Entry 7M4U (electron microscopy, 2.71 A resolution); this record covers chains a and l of the 21 polymer chains in the assembly.

# Chain a
Molecule: 16s Ribosomal RNA
Organism: Acinetobacter baumannii (strain AB0057)
Sequence (1544 nucleotides; numbered 1 to 1544; the number before each row is that of its first residue):
     1 UUUAACUGAAGAGUUUGAUCAUGGCUCAGAUUGAACGCUGGCGGCAGGCU
    51 UAACACAUGCAAGUCGAGCGGGGGAAGGUAGCUUGCUACCGGACCUAGCG
   101 GCGGACGGGUGAGUAAUGCUUAGGAAUCUGCCUAUUAGUGGGGGACAACA
   151 UCUCGAAAGGGAUGCUAAUACCGCAUACGUCCUACGGGAGAAAGCAGGGG
   201 AUCUUCGGACCUUGCGCUAAUAGAUGAGCCUAAGUCGGAUUAGCUAGUUG
   251 GUGGGGUAAAGGCCUACCAAGGCGACGAUCUGUAGCGGGUCUGAGAGGAU
   301 GAUCCGCCACACUGGGACUGAGACACGGCCCAGACUCCUACGGGAGGCAG
   351 CAGUGGGGAAUAUUGGACAAUGGGGGGAACCCUGAUCCAGCCAUGCCGCG
   401 UGUGUGAAGAAGGCCUUAUGGUUGUAAAGCACUUUAAGCGAGGAGGAGGC
   451 UACUCUAGUUAAUACCUAGGGAUAGUGGACGUUACUCGCAGAAUAAGCAC
   501 CGGCUAACUCUGUGCCAGCAGCCGCGGUAAUACAGAGGGUGCGAGCGUUA
   551 AUCGGAUUUACUGGGCGUAAAGCGUGCGUAGGCGGCUUAUUAAGUCGGAU
   601 GUGAAAUCCCCGAGCUUAACUUGGGAAUUGCAUUCGAUACUGGUGAGCUA
   651 GAGUAUGGGAGAGGAUGGUAGAAUUCCAGGUGUAGCGGUGAAAUGCGUAG
   701 AGAUCUGGAGGAAUACCGAUGGCGAAGGCAGCCAUCUGGCCUAAUACUGA
   751 CGCUGAGGUACGAAAGCAUGGGGAGCAAACAGGAUUAGAUACCCUGGUAG
   801 UCCAUGCCGUAAACGAUGUCUACUAGCCGUUGGGGCCUUUGAGGCUUUAG
   851 UGGCGCAGCUAACGCGAUAAGUAGACCGCCUGGGGAGUACGGUCGCAAGA
   901 CUAAAACUCAAAUGAAUUGACGGGGGCCCGCACAAGCGGUGGAGCAUGUG
   951 GUUUAAUUCGAUGXAACGCGAAGAACCUUACCUGGCCUUGACAUACUAGA
  1001 AACUUUUCAGAGAUGGAUUGGUGCCUUCGGGAACCUAGAUACAGGUGCUG
  1051 CAUGGCUGUCGUCAGCUCGUGUCGUGAGAUGUUGGGUUAAGUCCCGCAAC
  1101 GAGCGCAACCCUUUUCCUUACUUGCCAGCAUUUCGGAUGGGAACUUUAAG
  1151 GAUACUGCCAGUGACAAACUGGAGGAAGGCGGGGACGACGUCAAGUCAUC
  1201 AUGGCCCUUACGGCCAGGGCUACACACGUGCUACAAUGGUCGGUACAAAG
  1251 GGUUGCUACACAGCGAUGUGAUGCUAAUCUCAAAAAGCCGAUCGUAGUCC
  1301 GGAUUGGAGUCUGCAACUCGACUCCAUGAAGUCGGAAUCGCUAGUAAUCG
  1351 CGGAUCAGAAUGCCGCGGUGAAUACGUUCCCGGGCCUUGUACACACCGCC
  1401 CGUCACACCAUGGGAGUUUGUUGCACCAGAAGUAGCUAGCCUAACUGCAA
  1451 AGAGGGCGGUUACCACGGUGUGGCCGAUGACUGGGGUGAAGUCGUAACAA
  1501 GGUAGCCGUAGGGGAACCUGCGGCUGGAUCACCUCCUUAACGAA
Not modelled in the structure: 1-2, 1531-1544
Differences from the reference sequence: conflict U1007 (C57026 in 1211343212), C1034 (U57053 in 1211343212)
Modified / non-standard residues: PSU (pseudouridine-5'-monophosphate) at position 513, 7MG (7N-methyl-8-hydroguanosine-5'-monophosphate) at position 524, 2MG (2N-methylguanosine-5'-monophosphate) at position 963, 5MC (5-methylcytidine-5'-monophosphate) at position 964, 2MG (2N-methylguanosine-5'-monophosphate) at position 1204, 4OC (4n,o2'-methylcytidine-5'-monophosphate) at position 1399, UR3 (3-methyluridine-5'-monophoshate) at position 1495, MA6 (6N-dimethyladenosine-5'-monophoshate) at position 1515, MA6 (6N-dimethyladenosine-5'-monophoshate) at position 1516
Metal / ion sites: Mg2+ site 1 near G23 (its only coordinating residue here); Mg2+ site 2 near A55 (its only coordinating residue here); Mg2+ site 3: A112, G113, G285; Mg2+ site 4: G141, A193; Mg2+ site 5: A170, C171; Mg2+ site 6 near A191 (its only coordinating residue here); Mg2+ site 7: A219 (shared with 1 residue of chain t); Mg2+ site 8: G295, G555; Mg2+ site 9 near A296 (its only coordinating residue here); Mg2+ site 10 near G327 (its only coordinating residue here); Mg2+ site 11 near C348 (its only coordinating residue here); Mg2+ site 12: A506, A507; 38 more Mg2+ sites not listed
Ligand contacts: Eravacycline: 2MG_963, G1050, C1051, C1192, A1193, A1194, G1195

# Chain l
Molecule: 30S ribosomal protein S12
Organism: Acinetobacter baumannii (strain AB0057)
Reference sequence: B7I7R9 (RS12_ACIB5); numbering as in UniProt (aligned over 1-124)
Sequence (124 residues; each row starts with the number of its first residue):
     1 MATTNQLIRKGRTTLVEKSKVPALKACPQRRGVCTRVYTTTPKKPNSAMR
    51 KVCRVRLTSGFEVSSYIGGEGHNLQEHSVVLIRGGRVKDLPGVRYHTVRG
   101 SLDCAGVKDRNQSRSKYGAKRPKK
Not modelled in the structure: 1, 124
Swiss-Prot annotation at these positions:
  - modified residue: Asp89 (3-methylthioaspartic acid)

# Chain a / chain l interface
Pairs across the interface (97; chain a residue first):
  A35(a) with Gln29(l), hydrogen bond to the sugar
  C36(a) with Val98(l), sugar contact; Ser101(l), sugar contact
  G37(a) with Gly100(l), sugar contact; Ser115(l), hydrogen bond to the sugar; Gly118(l), sugar contact
  C38(a) with Arg114(l), hydrogen bond to the sugar; Ser115(l), sugar contact; Ala119(l), sugar contact; Lys120(l), salt bridge to the phosphate; Arg121(l), phosphate contact
  U39(a) with Lys120(l), phosphate contact; Arg121(l), hydrogen bond to the phosphate
  G358(a) with Arg31(l), salt bridge to the phosphate; Thr58(l), phosphate contact
  A359(a) with Cys27(l), hydrogen bond to the base; Pro28(l), base contact; Gln29(l), base contact; Arg30(l), salt bridge to the phosphate; Arg31(l), salt bridge to the phosphate; Thr58(l), hydrogen bond to the phosphate
  G497(a) with Arg121(l), salt bridge to the phosphate
  C498(a) with Arg114(l), salt bridge to the phosphate; Ser115(l), phosphate contact; Arg121(l), salt bridge to the phosphate
  A499(a) with Ser113(l), phosphate contact; Arg114(l), hydrogen bond to the phosphate; Ser115(l), hydrogen bond to the phosphate; Lys116(l), phosphate contact
  C500(a) with Ser113(l), hydrogen bond to the phosphate; Lys116(l), salt bridge to the phosphate
  C515(a) with Pro45(l), base contact; Ser47(l), phosphate contact
  C516(a) with Ser47(l), hydrogen bond to the phosphate
  A517(a) with Ala48(l), phosphate contact; Met49(l), hydrogen bond to the phosphate; Lys51(l), salt bridge to the phosphate; Glu70(l), sugar contact
  G518(a) with Arg50(l), hydrogen bond to the base; Lys51(l), salt bridge to the phosphate; Gly69(l), phosphate contact; Glu70(l), phosphate contact
  C519(a) with Arg50(l), base contact; Tyr66(l), hydrogen bond to the phosphate; Gly68(l), phosphate contact; Gly69(l), hydrogen bond to the phosphate; Tyr117(l), sugar contact
  A520(a) with Arg50(l), base contact; Val87(l), base contact; Lys88(l), base contact; Asp89(l), hydrogen bond to the base; Tyr117(l), phosphate contact
  C522(a) with Arg86(l), salt bridge to the phosphate
  C523(a) with Lys88(l), salt bridge to the phosphate
  7MG_524(a) with Asn46(l), hydrogen bond to the base
  C525(a) with Asn46(l), hydrogen bond to the base
  G526(a) with Asn46(l), base contact; Ser47(l), hydrogen bond to the base
  A534(a) with Glu70(l), sugar contact; Arg110(l), salt bridge to the phosphate
  G535(a) with Arg110(l), salt bridge to the phosphate; Asn111(l), hydrogen bond to the phosphate; Gln112(l), hydrogen bond to the phosphate
  A536(a) with Asn111(l), phosphate contact; Gln112(l), hydrogen bond to the phosphate
  U548(a) with Arg83(l), hydrogen bond to the sugar; Lys116(l), sugar contact
  U549(a) with Pro28(l), hydrogen bond to the sugar; Gln29(l), base contact; Arg83(l), sugar contact; Gly84(l), hydrogen bond to the sugar
  A550(a) with Val21(l), phosphate contact; Ala26(l), hydrogen bond to the sugar; Cys27(l), sugar contact; Pro28(l), sugar contact; Gly84(l), phosphate contact
  A551(a) with Ser19(l), phosphate contact
  U559(a) with Arg12(l), sugar contact; Thr13(l), hydrogen bond to the sugar; Thr14(l), hydrogen bond to the sugar
  A560(a) with Arg12(l), base contact
  C561(a) with Leu7(l), phosphate contact; Arg12(l), salt bridge to the phosphate
  G564(a) with Arg12(l), hydrogen bond to the base
  G565(a) with Ala2(l), hydrogen bond to the base
  G582(a) with Asn5(l), sugar contact
  C877(a) with Thr3(l), hydrogen bond to the phosphate; Asn5(l), hydrogen bond to the phosphate; Gln6(l), phosphate contact; Arg9(l), salt bridge to the phosphate
  G878(a) with Gln6(l), hydrogen bond to the phosphate; Arg9(l), salt bridge to the phosphate; Lys10(l), salt bridge to the phosphate
  U881(a) with Arg12(l), base contact
  A905(a) with Lys18(l), phosphate contact
  A906(a) with Lys18(l), salt bridge to the phosphate
  A1489(a) with Lys44(l), phosphate contact
Interface residues without a listed pair, chain a (54 interface residues in all): C25, A34, G521, G547, A756, C876, C879, C880, C907, U908, C909, A910, G1488
Interface residues without a listed pair, chain l (61 interface residues in all): Glu17, Leu24, Lys43, Leu81, Gly85, Arg94, Arg99, Asp109

# Summary
54 residues of chain a face 61 of chain l across their interface, with 32 hydrogen bonds and 19 salt bridges.
Polar contacts include A359(a)-Cys27(l), G518(a)-Arg50(l) and A520(a)-Asp89(l). Chain a binds Eravacycline.
The Mg2+ site 3 is built by A112(a), G113(a) and G285(a).
Chain a is 16s Ribosomal RNA and chain l is 30S ribosomal protein S12, both from Acinetobacter baumannii
(strain AB0057); the structure, A. baumannii Ribosome-Eravacycline complex: 30S, was determined by electron
microscopy.
